Entry 6TO3 (X-ray diffraction, 2.80 A resolution); this record covers chain AAA.

== Chain AAA ==
Name: Glutathione transferase
Source organism: Alopecurus myosuroides
Notes: EC 2.5.1.18
UniProtKB: Q9ZS17 (Q9ZS17_ALOMY); the construct lacks a stretch of the UniProt sequence and is renumbered around it, so the offset changes along the chain: 1-119 = UniProt 1-119; 220-223 = UniProt 120-123; 224-305 = UniProt 138-219; 309-391 = UniProt 137-219
Amino-acid sequence (305 residues; each row starts with the number of its first residue; note: 100 numbers in that range are skipped by the numbering (no residue carries them; nothing is unmodelled there); a row labelled like 223A-223N holds insertion residues (223A, then the next letters in order)):
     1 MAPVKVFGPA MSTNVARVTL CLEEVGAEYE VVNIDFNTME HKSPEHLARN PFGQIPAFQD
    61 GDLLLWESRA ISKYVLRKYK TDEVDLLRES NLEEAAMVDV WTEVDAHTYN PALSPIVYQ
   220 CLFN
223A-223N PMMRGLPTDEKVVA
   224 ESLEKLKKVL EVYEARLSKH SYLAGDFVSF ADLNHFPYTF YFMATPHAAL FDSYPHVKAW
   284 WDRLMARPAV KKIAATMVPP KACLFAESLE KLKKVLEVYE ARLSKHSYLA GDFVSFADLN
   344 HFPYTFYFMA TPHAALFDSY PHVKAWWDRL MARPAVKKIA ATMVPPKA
Disordered / not traced: 1, 37-49, 223A-223N, 305-391
Glycans and other covalent adducts: 4-chloro-7-nitrobenzofurazan (5Z8) linked to Cys-220
Differences from the reference sequence: linker (306-308)
Residues lining bound ligands: 4-chloro-7-nitrobenzofurazan (5Z8): Gln-119, Asn-223, His-270
Reported in the primary citation:
  - binding site for 4-chloro-7-nitrobenzofurazan: Cys-220
  - catalytic residues: Ser-12
  - mutagenesis - S12A: decreased catalytic activity

== Overview ==
Covalently linked 4-chloro-7-nitrobenzofurazan: at Cys-220. From the paper: the catalytic residue Ser-12; S12A
reduces catalytic activity.
Chain AAA is Glutathione transferase (Alopecurus myosuroides); the structure, GSTF1 from Alopecurus
myosuroides - covalently modified, was determined by X-ray diffraction (same publication as 7OBO, 7ODM, 6TNL,
6TK8 and 6TJS).
